Entry 1W3T (X-ray diffraction, 2.10 A resolution); this record covers chains B and D of the 4 polymer chains in the assembly.

== Chain B (and D) ==
Molecule: 2-keto-3-deoxy gluconate aldolase
Organism: Sulfolobus solfataricus
Notes: EC 4.1.2.20; chain D of this document is another copy of the same molecule, construct and numbering; everything in this record applies to it too
Reference sequence: O54288 (O54288_SULSO); residues 1-294 here = UniProt positions 1-294
Amino-acid sequence (294 residues; each row starts with the number of its first residue):
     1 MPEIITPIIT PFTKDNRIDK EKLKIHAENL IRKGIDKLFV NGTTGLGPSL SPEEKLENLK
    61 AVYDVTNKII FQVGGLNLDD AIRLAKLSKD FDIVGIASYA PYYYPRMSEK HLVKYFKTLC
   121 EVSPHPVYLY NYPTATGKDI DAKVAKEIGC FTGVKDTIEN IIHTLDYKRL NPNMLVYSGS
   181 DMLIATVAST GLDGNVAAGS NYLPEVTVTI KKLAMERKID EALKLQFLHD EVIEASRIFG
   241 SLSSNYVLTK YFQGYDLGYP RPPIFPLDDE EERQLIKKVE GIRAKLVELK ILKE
Disordered / not traced: 1
UniProt features mapped onto this chain:
  - active site: K155 (Schiff-base intermediate with substrate)
  - binding site (substrate): T43, T44, Y130 to Y132, K155 to T157
  - site: Y130 (Proton shuttle)
Disulfides: C120-C150
Covalent attachments: 3-deoxy-D-lyxo-hexonic acid (RSH) linked to K155; pyruvic acid (PYR) linked to K155
Ligand contacts: D-Glyceraldehyde / pyruvic acid / 3-deoxy-D-lyxo-hexonic acid: P7, F39, G42, T43, T44, Y130, Y132, T157, G179, V196, A198

== Interface between chain B and chain D ==
Contacting residue pairs (43):
  E159(B) with N160(D), hydrogen bond; I161(D), hydrogen bond (backbone-backbone); I162(D)
  N160(B) with E159(D), hydrogen bond
  I161(B) with I161(D), hydrophobic; L183(D), hydrophobic
  I162(B) with E159(D); S180(D); M182(D), hydrophobic; L183(D), hydrophobic
  L165(B) with T186(D); F227(D)
  R169(B) with M182(D); F227(D); D230(D), salt bridge; E231(D); E234(D), salt bridge
  S180(B) with I162(D)
  M182(B) with I162(D), hydrophobic
  L183(B) with I161(D), hydrophobic; I162(D), hydrophobic; L165(D), hydrophobic
  T186(B) with L165(D); T186(D); T190(D), hydrogen bond
  S189(B) with S189(D), hydrogen bond; T190(D)
  T190(B) with T186(D), hydrogen bond; S189(D); I219(D); L223(D)
  G191(B) with I219(D)
  R217(B) with R217(D)
  I219(B) with S189(D); T190(D); G191(D)
  L223(B) with K168(D); T190(D)
  F227(B) with L165(D); R169(D)
  D230(B) with R169(D), salt bridge
  E231(B) with R169(D)
  E234(B) with R169(D), salt bridge
Interface residues without a listed pair, chain B (22 interface residues in all): D166, K168

== In short ==
Chain B and chain D form an interface of 22 and 21 residues respectively, with 6 hydrogen bonds and 4 salt
bridges. Among the polar pairs are R169(B)-D230(D), R169(B)-E234(D) and E159(B)-N160(D). Bound to chain B:
D-Glyceraldehyde / pyruvic acid / 3-deoxy-D-lyxo-hexonic acid.
Both chains are 2-keto-3-deoxy gluconate aldolase (Sulfolobus solfataricus). Entry 1W3T (Sulfolobus
solfataricus 2-keto-3-deoxygluconate (KDG) aldolase complex with D-KDGal, D-Glyceraldehyde and pyruvate) was
determined by X-ray diffraction (same publication as 1W37, 1W3I and 1W3N).
